7PR5 - chains A and B of the 3 polymer chains in the assembly; structure by X-ray diffraction, 1.94 A resolution.

== Chain A (and B) ==
Protein: Fucose-binding lectin protein
From: Ralstonia solanacearum
Notes: chain B of this document is another copy of the same molecule, construct and numbering; everything in this record applies to it too
Reference sequence: A0A0S4TLR1 (A0A0S4TLR1_RALSL); residues 1-90 here correspond to UniProt positions 2-91 (UniProt number = residue number + 1)
Chain sequence (90 residues; row label = number of the first residue in the row):
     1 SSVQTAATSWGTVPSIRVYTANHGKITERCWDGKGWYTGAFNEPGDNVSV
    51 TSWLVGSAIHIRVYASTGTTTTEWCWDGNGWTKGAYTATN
Unresolved in the structure: 90
Sequence notes: engineered mutation His23 (Asn24 in A0A0S4TLR1)
Bound ions: Zn2+: Ser1, His23 (shared with 2 residues of chain F)
Small-molecule neighbours:
  - beta-D-fructopyranose (BDF), molecule 1: Ile16, Trp31, Trp36
  - beta-D-fructopyranose (BDF), molecule 2: Arg17, Tyr19, Glu28, Cys30, Asp32, Tyr37, Gly39, Ala40, Phe41, Ile61, Trp76, Trp81
  - beta-D-fructopyranose (BDF), molecule 3: Arg62, Glu73, Cys75, Asp77, Gly84, Ala85, Tyr86
From the paper describing this entry:
  - Zn2+ coordination: Ser1, His23
  - binding site for the ligand 80M: Ser1, Thr69

== Chain A / chain B interface ==
Pairs across the interface (39; chain A residue first):
  Ser1(A) with Gly68(B)
  Ser2(A) with Asp46(B), hydrogen bond; Thr67(B); Gly68(B), hydrogen bond (side chain-backbone)
  Val3(A) with Asn47(B); Ser66(B); Gly68(B), hydrogen bond (backbone-backbone); Thr69(B); Thr71(B)
  Gln4(A) with Asn47(B)
  Thr5(A) with Asn47(B), hydrogen bond (backbone-side chain); Ser49(B), hydrogen bond; Tyr64(B); Ser66(B); Thr71(B)
  Ala6(A) with Ser49(B)
  Ala7(A) with Ser49(B); Val50(B); Tyr64(B), hydrophobic
  Thr8(A) with Thr51(B)
  Ser9(A) with Thr51(B), hydrogen bond; Ser52(B), hydrogen bond (side chain-backbone); Trp53(B)
  Gly11(A) with Trp53(B)
  Thr12(A) with Leu54(B)
  Pro14(A) with Trp53(B)
  Ile16(A) with Tyr64(B)
  Val18(A) with Tyr64(B); Tyr86(B), hydrophobic
  Thr20(A) with Tyr86(B)
  His23(A) with Thr69(B)
  Arg29(A) with Tyr86(B); Thr87(B), hydrogen bond (side chain-backbone); Ala88(B), hydrogen bond (side chain-backbone); Thr89(B), hydrogen bond (side chain-backbone)
  Trp36(A) with Tyr64(B); Glu73(B); Ala85(B); Tyr86(B)
Other interface residues (no listed pair), chain A (19 interface residues in all): Asn22
Other interface residues (no listed pair), chain B (22 interface residues in all): Val55, Arg62

== Overview ==
The interface between chain A and chain B involves 19 residues on one side and 22 on the other, with 10
hydrogen bonds. Polar pairs include Ser2(A)-Asp46(B), Ser2(A)-Gly68(B) and Thr5(A)-Asn47(B). From the paper: a
binding site for the ligand 80M at Ser1(A) and Thr69(A); Zn2+ coordination by Ser1(A) and His23(A).
Chain A and chain B are both Fucose-binding lectin protein (Ralstonia solanacearum); the structure, Cocrystal
of an RSL-N23H and sulfonato-thiacalix[4]arene - zinc complex, was determined by X-ray diffraction.
